PDB entry 1Y5N | X-ray diffraction, 2.50 A resolution | chains A and B of the 3 polymer chains in the assembly

== Chain A ==
Name: Respiratory nitrate reductase 1 alpha chain
From: Escherichia coli
Notes: EC 1.7.99.4
Reference sequence: P09152 (NARG_ECOLI); residue numbers follow UniProt; this construct covers 1-1246
Amino-acid sequence (1246 residues; row label = number of the first residue in the row):
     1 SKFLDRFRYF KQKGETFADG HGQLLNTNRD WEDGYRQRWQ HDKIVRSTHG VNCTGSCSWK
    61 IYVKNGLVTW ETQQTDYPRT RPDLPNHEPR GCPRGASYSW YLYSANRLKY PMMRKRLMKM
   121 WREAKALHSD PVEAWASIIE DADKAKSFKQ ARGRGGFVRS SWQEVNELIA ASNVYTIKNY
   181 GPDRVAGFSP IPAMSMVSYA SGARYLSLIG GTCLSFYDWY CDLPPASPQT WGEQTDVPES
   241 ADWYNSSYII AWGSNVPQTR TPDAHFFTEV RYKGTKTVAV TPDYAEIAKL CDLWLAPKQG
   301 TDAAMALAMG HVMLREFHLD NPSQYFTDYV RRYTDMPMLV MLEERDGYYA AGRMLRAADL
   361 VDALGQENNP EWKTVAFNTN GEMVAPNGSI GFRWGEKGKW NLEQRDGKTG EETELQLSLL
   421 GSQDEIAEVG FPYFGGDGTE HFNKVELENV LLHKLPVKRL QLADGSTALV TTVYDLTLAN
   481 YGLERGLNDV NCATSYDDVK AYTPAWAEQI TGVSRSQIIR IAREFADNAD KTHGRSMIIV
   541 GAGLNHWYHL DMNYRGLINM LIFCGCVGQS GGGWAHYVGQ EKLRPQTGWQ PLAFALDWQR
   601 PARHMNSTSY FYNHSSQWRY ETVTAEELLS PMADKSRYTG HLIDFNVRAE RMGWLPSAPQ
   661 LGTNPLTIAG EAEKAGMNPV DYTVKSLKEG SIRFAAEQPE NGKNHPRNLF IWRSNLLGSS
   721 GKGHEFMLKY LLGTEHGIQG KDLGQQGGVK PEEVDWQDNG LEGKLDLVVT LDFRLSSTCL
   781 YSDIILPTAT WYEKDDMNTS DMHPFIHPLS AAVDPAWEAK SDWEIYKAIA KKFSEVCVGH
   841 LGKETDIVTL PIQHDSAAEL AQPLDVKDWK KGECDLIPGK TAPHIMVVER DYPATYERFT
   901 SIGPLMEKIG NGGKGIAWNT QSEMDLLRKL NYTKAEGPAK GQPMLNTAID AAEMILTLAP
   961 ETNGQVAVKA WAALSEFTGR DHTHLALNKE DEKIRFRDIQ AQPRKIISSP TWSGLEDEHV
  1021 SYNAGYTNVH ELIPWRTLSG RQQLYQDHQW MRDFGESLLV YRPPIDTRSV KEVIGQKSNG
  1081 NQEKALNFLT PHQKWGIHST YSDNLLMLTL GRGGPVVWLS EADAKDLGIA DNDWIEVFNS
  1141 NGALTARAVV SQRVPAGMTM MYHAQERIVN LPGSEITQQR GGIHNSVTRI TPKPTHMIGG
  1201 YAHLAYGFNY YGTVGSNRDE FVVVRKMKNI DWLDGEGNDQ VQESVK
Unresolved in the structure: 1245-1246
Metal / ion sites: 4Fe-4S cluster Fe: His49, Cys53, Cys57, Cys92; molybdenum(VI) ion: Asp222 (together with MD1)
Residues lining bound ligands:
  - phosphatidyl glycerol (AGA; (1S)-2-{[{[(2S)-2,3-dihydroxypropyl]oxy}(hydroxy)phosphoryl]oxy}-1-[(pentanoyloxy)methyl]ethyl octanoate): Phe3, Arg6, Tyr9
  - MD1 (phosphoric acid 4-(2-amino-4-oxo-3,4,5,6,-tetrahydro-pteridin-6-yl)-2-hydroxy-3,4-dimercapto-but-3-en-yl ester guanylate ester), molecule 1: Gly50, Val51, Asn52, Pro190, Tyr220, Asp222, His546, Trp712, Arg713, Ser714, Asn715, Leu716, Ser719, Ser720, Lys722, Leu771, Asp772, Phe773, Arg774, Ser776, Thr788, Trp791, Lys794, Asp822, Thr1090, His1092, Ile1097, His1098, Ser1099, Thr1100, His1163, His1184, Asn1185, Thr1188, Asn1217, Arg1218
  - MD1, molecule 2: Asn52, Cys53, Arg94, Asp222, Trp252, Gly253, Ser254, Asn255, Gln258, Thr259, Arg260, Val280, Thr281, Pro282, Asp283, Ala285, Pro297, Gln299, Gly300, Asp302, Gly541, Ala542, Gly543, Leu544, Trp547, Tyr577, Val578, Gly579, Leu1089, Thr1090, Pro1091, His1092, Gln1093, Lys1094, Gly1096, Ile1097, His1098, Tyr1162, Arg1218
  - 4Fe-4S cluster (SF4): Thr48, His49, Val51, Cys53, Gly55, Ser56, Cys57, Trp59, Gly91, Cys92, Gly95, Pro262, Ile1097, Tyr1101

== Chain B ==
Name: Respiratory nitrate reductase 1 beta chain
From: Escherichia coli
Notes: EC 1.7.99.4
Reference sequence: P11349 (NARH_ECOLI); numbering as in UniProt (aligned over 1-512)
Amino-acid sequence (512 residues; numbered 1 to 512; the number before each row is that of its first residue):
     1 MKIRSQVGMV LNLDKCIGCH TCSVTCKNVW TSREGVEYAW FNNVETKPGQ GFPTDWENQE
    61 KYKGGWIRKI NGKLQPRMGN RAMLLGKIFA NPHLPGIDDY YEPFDFDYQN LHTAPEGSKS
   121 QPIARPRSLI TGERMAKIEK GPNWEDDLGG EFDKLAKDKN FDNIQKAMYS QFENTFMMYL
   181 PRLCEHCLNP ACVATCPSGA IYKREEDGIV LIDQDKCRGW RMCITGCPYK KIYFNWKSGK
   241 SEKCIFCYPR IEAGQPTVCS ETCVGRIRYL GVLLYDADAI ERAASTENEK DLYQRQLDVF
   301 LDPNDPKVIE QAIKDGIPLS VIEAAQQSPV YKMAMEWKLA LPLHPEYRTL PMVWYVPPLS
   361 PIQSAADAGE LGSNGILPDV ESLRIPVQYL ANLLTAGDTK PVLRALKRML AMRHYKRAET
   421 VDGKVDTRAL EEVGLTEAQA QEMYRYLAIA NYEDRFVVPS SHRELAREAF PEKNGCGFTF
   481 GDGCHGSDTK FNLFNSRRID AIDVTSKTEP HP
Unresolved in the structure: 510-512
Metal / ion sites: 4Fe-4S cluster Fe site 1: Cys16, Cys19, Cys22, Cys263; 4Fe-4S cluster Fe site 2: Cys26, Cys244, Cys247, Cys259; 4Fe-4S cluster Fe site 3: Cys184, Cys187, Cys192, Cys227; 3Fe-4S cluster Fe: Cys196, Cys217, Cys223
Residues lining bound ligands:
  - phosphatidyl glycerol (AGA; (1S)-2-{[{[(2S)-2,3-dihydroxypropyl]oxy}(hydroxy)phosphoryl]oxy}-1-[(pentanoyloxy)methyl]ethyl octanoate): Pro197, Ser198, Lys216, Arg218
  - 3Fe-4S cluster (F3S): Thr195, Cys196, Pro197, Ser198, Ile201, Ile212, Cys217, Arg218, Gly219, Trp220, Arg221, Met222, Cys223, Ser241
  - heme (HEM): Ile88, Phe89, Trp220, Arg221
  - 4Fe-4S cluster (SF4), molecule 1: Cys16, Ile17, Gly18, Cys19, His20, Thr21, Cys22, Val44, Pro181, Cys263, Val264, Gly265, Ile267, Arg268
  - 4Fe-4S cluster (SF4), molecule 2: Cys26, Trp30, Phe41, Asn42, Leu183, Cys244, Ile245, Phe246, Cys247, Thr257, Val258, Cys259
  - 4Fe-4S cluster (SF4), molecule 3: Cys184, Glu185, His186, Cys187, Pro190, Ala191, Cys192, Val210, Cys227, Pro228, Tyr229, Ile232, Lys243
Curated features (UniProtKB/Swiss-Prot):
  - binding site ([4Fe-4S] cluster): Cys16, Cys19, Cys22, Cys26, Cys184, Cys187, Cys192, Cys227, Cys244, Cys247, Cys259, Cys263
  - binding site ([3Fe-4S] cluster): Cys196, Cys217, Cys223

== Interface between chain A and chain B ==
Residue-residue contacts (272):
  Ser1(A) with Ser487(B), hydrogen bond (backbone-side chain); Thr489(B), hydrogen bond (backbone-side chain); Phe491(B), hydrogen bond (backbone-backbone)
  Lys2(A) with Asp215(B), salt bridge; His485(B); Gly486(B); Ser487(B)
  Leu4(A) with Phe491(B), hydrophobic
  Asp5(A) with Ser487(B); Asp488(B), hydrogen bond (side chain-backbone); Thr489(B), hydrogen bond
  Arg8(A) with Asp488(B); Thr489(B)
  Glu15(A) with Lys2(B)
  Thr16(A) with Lys2(B), hydrogen bond (backbone-side chain)
  Phe17(A) with Lys2(B); Arg4(B); Ala277(B); Asp278(B)
  Ala18(A) with Ala277(B); Asp278(B), hydrogen bond (backbone-side chain); Glu281(B)
  His21(A) with Trp66(B); Asn189(B), hydrogen bond; Glu281(B)
  Leu24(A) with Glu205(B)
  Asn28(A) with Gly486(B); Ser487(B); Asp488(B), hydrogen bond
  Arg29(A) with Arg204(B); Glu206(B), salt bridge
  Asp30(A) with Gly486(B), hydrogen bond (side chain-backbone); Arg498(B), salt bridge
  Trp31(A) with Tyr202(B), hydrogen bond; Ile212(B); Asp213(B); Gln214(B); Asp215(B)
  Glu32(A) with Tyr202(B), hydrogen bond; Arg204(B), salt bridge; Leu211(B); Tyr248(B), hydrogen bond (backbone-side chain)
  Tyr35(A) with Trp30(B); Glu242(B), hydrogen bond; Ile245(B), hydrophobic; Tyr248(B)
  Arg36(A) with Tyr248(B); Pro249(B); Glu252(B), salt bridge; Arg463(B)
  Gln37(A) with Thr479(B)
  Arg38(A) with Asn28(B), hydrogen bond (side chain-backbone); Val29(B), hydrogen bond (side chain-backbone)
  Trp39(A) with Val29(B), hydrophobic; Trp30(B), hydrophobic; Arg250(B); Val258(B), hydrophobic
  Trp70(A) with Asn28(B); Val29(B), hydrophobic
  Glu71(A) with Asn28(B)
  Thr72(A) with Thr262(B)
  Gln73(A) with Thr21(B); Thr262(B), hydrogen bond (side chain-backbone)
  Arg79(A) with Asn451(B); Glu453(B), salt bridge
  Asp83(A) with Ile449(B)
  Leu84(A) with Ile449(B)
  Pro85(A) with Arg266(B); Ala448(B); Ile449(B)
  Asn86(A) with Arg266(B); Asn451(B)
  Glu88(A) with Arg266(B), salt bridge; Tyr452(B); Arg455(B), salt bridge
  Pro89(A) with Glu261(B); Cys263(B); Arg266(B)
  Arg90(A) with Val264(B)
  Gly91(A) with Val264(B)
  Cys92(A) with Thr21(B); Val264(B)
  Pro93(A) with Cys19(B); Thr21(B)
  Ala96(A) with Val24(B); Thr25(B); Asn28(B), hydrogen bond (backbone-side chain)
  Trp100(A) with Tyr108(B)
  Ala105(A) with Tyr108(B); Gln109(B), hydrogen bond (backbone-side chain); His112(B)
  Asn106(A) with Tyr108(B); Leu111(B); His112(B), hydrogen bond
  Arg107(A) with His112(B)
  Gly153(A) with Gln121(B); Pro122(B)
  Arg154(A) with Pro115(B); Gly117(B); Ser118(B); Ser120(B); Gln121(B)
  Gly155(A) with Ala114(B); Pro115(B)
  Gly156(A) with Ala114(B), hydrogen bond (backbone-backbone); Pro115(B), hydrogen bond (backbone-backbone); Glu116(B)
  Tyr244(A) with Tyr444(B), hydrogen bond; Ala448(B); Ile449(B)
  Ser247(A) with Arg417(B), hydrogen bond (backbone-side chain); Val421(B)
  Pro257(A) with Ile17(B), hydrophobic
  Thr261(A) with Ile17(B); Cys19(B); Val264(B)
  Pro262(A) with Val264(B), hydrophobic
  Ala264(A) with Ile17(B), hydrophobic
  His265(A) with Gly265(B); Arg266(B)
  Thr268(A) with Lys15(B)
  Glu269(A) with Lys15(B), salt bridge; Arg266(B), salt bridge; Leu447(B); Ala448(B)
  Arg271(A) with Asp14(B), salt bridge; Leu359(B); Arg413(B), hydrogen bond (backbone-side chain)
  Tyr272(A) with Asn12(B), hydrogen bond; Asp14(B), hydrogen bond; Lys15(B); Met409(B); Met412(B), hydrophobic; Lys416(B); Tyr444(B); Leu447(B); Ala448(B), hydrophobic
  Lys273(A) with Lys416(B); Arg417(B); Thr420(B), hydrogen bond (backbone-side chain); Tyr444(B)
  Gly274(A) with Leu377(B); Arg413(B); Arg417(B), hydrogen bond (backbone-side chain)
  Thr275(A) with Arg413(B), hydrogen bond (backbone-side chain); Arg417(B)
  Lys276(A) with Ile376(B), hydrogen bond (side chain-backbone); Arg417(B)
  Pro282(A) with Phe172(B)
  Tyr284(A) with Thr175(B); Phe176(B), hydrophobic; Met177(B), hydrophobic; Pro361(B); Arg384(B)
  Glu286(A) with Ile17(B); Asp147(B); Tyr179(B), hydrogen bond
  Ala288(A) with Pro361(B)
  Lys289(A) with Leu13(B), hydrogen bond (side chain-backbone); Asp14(B); Cys16(B), hydrogen bond (side chain-backbone); Met177(B); Leu359(B)
  Leu290(A) with Asp14(B); Ile17(B), hydrophobic
  Cys291(A) with Ser360(B); Pro361(B)
  Asp292(A) with Pro361(B); Ile362(B), hydrogen bond (backbone-backbone); Pro378(B); Arg413(B), salt bridge
  Leu293(A) with Ile362(B), hydrophobic
  Trp294(A) with Phe172(B), hydrophobic; Glu173(B); Arg384(B)
  Ser516(A) with Ala368(B), hydrogen bond (side chain-backbone)
  Gln517(A) with Asp367(B); Ala368(B)
  Arg520(A) with Ala368(B), hydrogen bond (side chain-backbone); Gly369(B); Glu370(B)
  Glu524(A) with Ile376(B)
  Asn528(A) with Arg417(B), hydrogen bond; Val421(B)
  Lys531(A) with Asp422(B), salt bridge
  Thr532(A) with Val421(B)
  Arg535(A) with Thr420(B), hydrogen bond (side chain-backbone)
  Leu775(A) with Leu111(B); His112(B)
  Leu780(A) with Leu111(B); Gln121(B); Pro122(B), hydrophobic
  Tyr781(A) with Gln121(B), hydrogen bond
  Lys1094(A) with Gly18(B), hydrogen bond (side chain-backbone); Asp146(B), salt bridge; Asp147(B), salt bridge
  Trp1095(A) with His20(B); Asn143(B); Asp146(B)
  Asp1103(A) with Tyr108(B), hydrogen bond (backbone-side chain)
  Leu1105(A) with Phe104(B); Asp105(B); Tyr108(B)
  Leu1106(A) with Lys27(B); Asn28(B)
  Leu1108(A) with Phe104(B); Phe106(B), hydrophobic
  Thr1109(A) with Trp40(B); Tyr101(B); Phe104(B); Pro142(B)
  Leu1110(A) with Val24(B), hydrophobic; Trp40(B), hydrophobic; Asn143(B), hydrogen bond (backbone-side chain)
  Arg1112(A) with Ile138(B); Trp144(B), hydrogen bond (side chain-backbone); Gly149(B)
  Gly1113(A) with Phe106(B); Ile138(B)
  Trp1118(A) with Asp146(B); Asp147(B)
  Glu1121(A) with Glu151(B); Phe152(B), hydrogen bond (side chain-backbone)
  Lys1125(A) with Glu151(B), salt bridge; Asp153(B), salt bridge
  Asp1131(A) with Trp144(B); Lys154(B), salt bridge
  Asn1132(A) with Lys137(B), hydrogen bond (backbone-side chain); Ile138(B), hydrogen bond (side chain-backbone); Glu139(B); Trp144(B)
  Trp1134(A) with Lys137(B)
  Arg1147(A) with Lys137(B); Ile138(B); Trp144(B)
  Val1149(A) with Gly149(B)
  Val1150(A) with Gly149(B); Gly150(B), hydrogen bond (backbone-backbone); Glu151(B)
  Ser1151(A) with Leu148(B), hydrogen bond (side chain-backbone)
  Gln1152(A) with Phe152(B); Tyr169(B), hydrogen bond (side chain-backbone); Ser170(B); Gln171(B); Phe172(B); Thr175(B), hydrogen bond
  Arg1153(A) with Asp147(B), hydrogen bond (side chain-backbone); Phe172(B); Met177(B)
  Arg1167(A) with Gln121(B), hydrogen bond (backbone-side chain); Ile123(B)
  Ile1168(A) with Leu111(B); Ile123(B); Ala124(B), hydrogen bond (backbone-backbone)
  Val1169(A) with Phe106(B), hydrophobic; Ile123(B); Ala124(B)
  Asn1170(A) with Ala124(B), hydrogen bond (backbone-backbone); Pro126(B); Ile138(B)
  Leu1171(A) with Ile123(B)
  Arg1180(A) with Ser120(B), hydrogen bond; Gln121(B), hydrogen bond (side chain-backbone); Ile123(B)
  Trp1232(A) with Arg125(B)
  Leu1233(A) with Ser120(B), hydrogen bond (backbone-side chain)
  Asp1234(A) with Arg125(B), salt bridge
  Glu1236(A) with Arg125(B), salt bridge; Arg134(B), salt bridge
  Asn1238(A) with Arg125(B), hydrogen bond (backbone-side chain); Arg134(B)
  Gln1240(A) with Ala136(B)
Also at the interface, not in a pair above, chain A (137 interface residues in all): Asp19, Lys60, Thr75, Pro82, Ser97, Ser99, Leu108, Met112, Lys115, Arg116, Phe157, Tyr248, Gln258, Asp283, Ala285, Ala296, Glu735, Met1107, Gly1111, Asp1133, Val1154, Pro1155
Also at the interface, not in a pair above, chain B (137 interface residues in all): Arg33, Lys119, Met178, Arg282, Pro358, Leu371, Ala450, Gly477

== Overview ==
The chain A/chain B interface involves 137 residues from each chain; the contacts include 59 hydrogen bonds
and 21 salt bridges. Among the polar pairs are Lys2(A)-Asp215(B), Arg29(A)-Glu206(B) and Asp30(A)-Arg498(B).
Phosphatidyl glycerol is bound between chain A and chain B.
Chain A is Respiratory nitrate reductase 1 alpha chain and chain B is Respiratory nitrate reductase 1 beta
chain, both from Escherichia coli; the structure, The crystal structure of the NarGHI mutant NarI-K86A in
complex with pentachlorophenol, was determined by X-ray diffraction together with 1Y4Z, 1Y5I and 1Y5L from the
same study.
